Entry 8U9P (electron microscopy, 3.20 A resolution); this record covers chains A and G of the 7 polymer chains in the assembly.

Chain A:
Name: Cell division control protein 48
Organism: Saccharomyces cerevisiae
Notes: EC 3.6.4.6
UniProtKB: P25694 (CDC48_YEAST); the construct lacks a stretch of the UniProt sequence, so the offset changes along the chain: 1-725 = UniProt 1-725; 726-816 = UniProt 745-835
Chain sequence (835 residues; row label = number of the first residue in the row; a row labelled like 725A-725S holds insertion residues (725A, then the next letters in order)):
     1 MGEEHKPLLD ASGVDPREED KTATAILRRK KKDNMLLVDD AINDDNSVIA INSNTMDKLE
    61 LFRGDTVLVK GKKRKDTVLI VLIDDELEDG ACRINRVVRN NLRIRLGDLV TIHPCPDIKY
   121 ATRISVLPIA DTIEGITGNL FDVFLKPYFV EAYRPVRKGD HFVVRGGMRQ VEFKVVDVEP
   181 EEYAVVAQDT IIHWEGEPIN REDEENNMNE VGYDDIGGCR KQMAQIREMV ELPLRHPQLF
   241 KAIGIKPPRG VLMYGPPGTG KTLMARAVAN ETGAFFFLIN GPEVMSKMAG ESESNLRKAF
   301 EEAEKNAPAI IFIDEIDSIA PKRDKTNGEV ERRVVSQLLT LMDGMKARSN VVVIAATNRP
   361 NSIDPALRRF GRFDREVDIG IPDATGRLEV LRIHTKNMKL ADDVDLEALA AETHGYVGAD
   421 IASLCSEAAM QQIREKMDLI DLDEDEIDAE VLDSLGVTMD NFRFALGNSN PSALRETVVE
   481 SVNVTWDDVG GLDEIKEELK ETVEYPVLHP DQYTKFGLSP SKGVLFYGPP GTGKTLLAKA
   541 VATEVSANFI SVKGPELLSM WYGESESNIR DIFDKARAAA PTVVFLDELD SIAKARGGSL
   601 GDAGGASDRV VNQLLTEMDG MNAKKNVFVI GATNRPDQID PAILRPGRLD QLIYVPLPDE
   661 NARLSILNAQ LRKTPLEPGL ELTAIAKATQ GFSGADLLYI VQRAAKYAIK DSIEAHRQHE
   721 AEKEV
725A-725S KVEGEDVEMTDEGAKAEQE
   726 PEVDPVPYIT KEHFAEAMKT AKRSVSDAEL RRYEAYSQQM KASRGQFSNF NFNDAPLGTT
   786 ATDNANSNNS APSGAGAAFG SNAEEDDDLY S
Not modelled in the structure: 1-210, 725A-725S, 765-816
Metal / ion sites: Mg2+ site 1: Thr262 (together with 08T); Mg2+ site 2: Thr535 (together with 08T)
Ligand contacts:
  - 08T ([[[(2R,3S,4R,5R)-5-(6-aminopurin-9-yl)-3,4-bis(oxidanyl)oxolan-2-yl]methoxy-oxidanyl-phosphoryl]oxy-oxidanyl-phosphoryl]oxy-tris(fluoranyl)beryllium), molecule 1: Asp215, Ile216, Gly217, Pro256, Pro257, Gly258, Thr259, Gly260, Lys261, Thr262, Leu263, Asn358, Val390, His394, Gly418, Ala419
  - 08T, molecule 2: Asp488, Val489, Gly490, Leu492, Pro529, Pro530, Gly531, Thr532, Gly533, Lys534, Thr535, Leu536, Asn634, Ile666, Gln670, Gly694, Ala695, Leu698
Swiss-Prot annotation at these positions:
  - binding site (ATP): Pro257 to Leu263, Asn358, His394, Gly531 to Leu536
  - modified residue: Ser472 (Phosphoserine), Ser519 (Phosphoserine), Thr725J (Phosphothreonine), Ser751 (Phosphoserine)
  - cross-link (Glycyl lysine isopeptide (Lys-Gly)): Lys305 (interchain with G-Cter in ubiquitin), Lys322 (interchain with G-Cter in ubiquitin), Lys346 (interchain with G-Cter in ubiquitin), Lys522 (interchain with G-Cter in ubiquitin), Lys539 (interchain with G-Cter in ubiquitin), Lys594 (interchain with G-Cter in ubiquitin), Lys673 (interchain with G-Cter in ubiquitin)
Reported in the primary citation:
  - catalytic residues: Glu315, Arg369, Arg372, Glu588, Arg645, Arg648 (citing earlier work)

Chain G:
Name: Substrate
Organism: Saccharomyces cerevisiae
Chain sequence (23 residues; numbered 1 to 23; the number before each row is that of its first residue):
     1 AAAAAAAAAA AAAVAVAVAV AAA

Interface between chain A and chain G:
Pairs across the interface (10):
  Met288(A) - Ala1(G)
  Ala289(A) - Ala1(G)  hydrophobic
  Ala289(A) - Ala2(G)
  Met560(A) - Ala13(G)  hydrophobic
  Met560(A) - Val14(G)  hydrogen bond (backbone-backbone)
  Trp561(A) - Ala11(G)  hydrophobic
  Trp561(A) - Ala12(G)
  Tyr562(A) - Ala12(G)
  Ala603(A) - Ala15(G)
  Ala603(A) - Val16(G)  hydrophobic
Interface residues without a listed pair, chain A (7 interface residues in all): Lys287
Interface residues without a listed pair, chain G (9 interface residues in all): Ala17

Overview:
Chain A and chain G form an interface of 7 and 9 residues respectively; the contacts include 1 hydrogen bond.
Its one hydrogen bond, Met560(A)-Val14(G), is backbone to backbone. Bound to chain A: compound 08T. Curated
annotation (UniProt) lists 15 ATP-binding residues on chain A. From the paper: catalytic residues Glu315(A),
Arg369(A) and Arg372(A) among others.
Chain A is Cell division control protein 48 and chain G is Substrate, both from Saccharomyces cerevisiae; the
structure, Cdc48-Shp1 unfolding native substrate, Class 2, was determined by electron microscopy (same
publication as 8U7T, 8U8I, 8U9C, 8U9Q, 8U9Z, 8UA0 and 3 further entries).
